PDB entry 7VOP | electron microscopy, 8.70 A resolution (very low resolution: no residue pairs are listed; an interface is given only as per-side residue counts) | chains M and R of the 32 polymer chains in the assembly

[Chain M]
Protein: Nucleoporin 160kDa
Organism: Xenopus laevis
UniProt: A0A6I8QA34 (A0A6I8QA34_XENTR); residues 24-1437 here correspond to UniProt positions 1-1414 (UniProt number = residue number - 23)
Amino-acid sequence (1414 residues; row label = number of the first residue in the row):
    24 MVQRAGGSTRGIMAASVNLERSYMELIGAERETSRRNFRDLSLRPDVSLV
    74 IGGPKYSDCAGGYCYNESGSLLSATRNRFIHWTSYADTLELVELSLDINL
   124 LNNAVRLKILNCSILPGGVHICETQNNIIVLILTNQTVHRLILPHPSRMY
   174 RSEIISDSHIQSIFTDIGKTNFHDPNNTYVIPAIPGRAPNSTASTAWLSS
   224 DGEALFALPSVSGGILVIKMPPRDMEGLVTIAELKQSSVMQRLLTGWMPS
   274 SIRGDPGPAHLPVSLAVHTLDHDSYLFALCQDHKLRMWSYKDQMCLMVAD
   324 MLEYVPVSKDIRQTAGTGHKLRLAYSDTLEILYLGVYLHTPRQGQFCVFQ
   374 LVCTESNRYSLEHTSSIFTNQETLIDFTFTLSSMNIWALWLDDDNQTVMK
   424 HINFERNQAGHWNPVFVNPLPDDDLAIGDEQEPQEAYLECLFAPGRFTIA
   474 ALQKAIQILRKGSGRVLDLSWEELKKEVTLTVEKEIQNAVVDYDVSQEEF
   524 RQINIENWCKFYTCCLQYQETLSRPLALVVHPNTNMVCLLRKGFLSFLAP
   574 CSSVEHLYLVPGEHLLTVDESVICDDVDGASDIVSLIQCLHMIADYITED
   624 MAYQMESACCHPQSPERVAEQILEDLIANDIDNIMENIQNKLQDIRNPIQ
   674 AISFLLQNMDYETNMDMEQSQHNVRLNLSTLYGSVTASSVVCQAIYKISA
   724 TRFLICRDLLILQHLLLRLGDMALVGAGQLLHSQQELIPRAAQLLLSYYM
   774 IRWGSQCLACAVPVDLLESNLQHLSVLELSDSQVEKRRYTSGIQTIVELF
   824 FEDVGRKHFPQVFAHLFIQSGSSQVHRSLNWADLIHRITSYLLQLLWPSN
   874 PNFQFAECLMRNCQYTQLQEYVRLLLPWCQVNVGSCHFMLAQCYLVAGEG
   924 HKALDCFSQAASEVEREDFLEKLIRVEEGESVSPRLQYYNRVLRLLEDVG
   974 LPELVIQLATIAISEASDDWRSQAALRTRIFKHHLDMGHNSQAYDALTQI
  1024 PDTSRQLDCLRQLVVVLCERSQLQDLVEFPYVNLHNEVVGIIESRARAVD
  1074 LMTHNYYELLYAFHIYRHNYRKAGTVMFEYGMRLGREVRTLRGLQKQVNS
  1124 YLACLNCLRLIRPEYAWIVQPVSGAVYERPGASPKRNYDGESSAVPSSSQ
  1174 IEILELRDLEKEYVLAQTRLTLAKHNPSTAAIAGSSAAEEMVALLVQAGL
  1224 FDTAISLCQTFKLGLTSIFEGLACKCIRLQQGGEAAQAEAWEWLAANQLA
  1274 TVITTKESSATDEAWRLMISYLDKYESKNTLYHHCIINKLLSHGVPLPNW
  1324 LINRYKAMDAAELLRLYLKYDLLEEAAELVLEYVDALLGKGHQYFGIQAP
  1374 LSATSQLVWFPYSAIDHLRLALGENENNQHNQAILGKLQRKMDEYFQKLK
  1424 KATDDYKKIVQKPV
Disordered / not traced: 24-38, 1433-1437

[Chain R]
Protein: outer Nup133
Organism: Xenopus laevis
UniProt: A0A1L8H1I9 (A0A1L8H1I9_XENLA); residues 1-1140 here = UniProt positions 1-1140
Amino-acid sequence (1140 residues; row label = number of the first residue in the row):
     1 MFPSPRAQGMGSARRPFNSRLTGGRKALGPGVTASSSPSALYSPVGRRVS
    51 ASGARSTPSRVYLHPAASETVNYNVQLFGSSLPVKVMEALSNASADEPMA
   101 ACIHEGGWAWLACNDRLIIWKISHSSSAKLMVCKELPLPLSDSEWSADLV
   151 DICAQTGDPAAAQSVALMAATPEGSSRYWPNILHEGTYIESYTEFGSSLC
   201 AFVTAVKGNSFILSSEKNQLVRLTPDASGKMNQRVLPQGQGMLSGIGRRV
   251 STLFGILSPAVESTLCSVLWDKGDCFYTLTDSSINKWDLDDTSESQVLNW
   301 DMSRVLREYISDAIWGSESDYDDIKAGININYLSLNQNCDGLVILSAAWH
   351 PGDNPCQIYYTLVTVKDEGYNISDEITVEVTQFNPVFQARGMQLCQLVVP
   401 NFSSQACYLYTQEMIFACSTGTGRSTLPQEKIPFEAQGDNIVGAGSCEGW
   451 PVFFIRKSGMLTVVARETASVLPEHMEESLSSVSKSSRQAVVKDSRPDQI
   501 AHDDKTKHLKAAFLRYCRKDILGAQSMVDSLFSDSDMEPDDELDLAVNQI
   551 SVDLIDDYPASDPRWAESVPEEAAGFSNTSLILLHQLEDKMKAHSFFVDF
   601 LHQVGLFSRLSTCQTKGMLVATRLLLSEHAEKLSAAIVLKNHHAKLPVLV
   651 NSAIQLALDKRMCTVPQNLTAADVYFREVSQMEIIFECLVDKEEADLEST
   701 SIDSVEWANIVVNVNTILKDMLHVACQYRQSKNSLYKNESGIQEPEHVPW
   751 TASSGTAGIRSVVTRQHGIILKVYPQADSGLRTILIEQLAALLNYLLDDY
   801 VTQLKSIDKLANEERYNILEMEYAQKRSELLSPLLILGQYAWASNLAEKY
   851 CDFDILVQICEMTDNQSRLQRYMTLFAEQNFSDFLFRWYLEKGKRGKLLS
   901 QPASQHGQLAAFLQAHDHLSWLHELNSQEFEKAHRTLQTLANMETRYFCK
   951 KKTLLGLSKLAALASDFQEDVLQEKVEEIAEQEHFLLHQETLPKKLLEEK
  1001 QLDLNAMPVLAPFQLIQLYVCEENKRANENDFMKALDLLEYIGDDSEVDV
  1051 EELKLEILCKAIKRDEWSATDGKDDPIEATKDSIFVKVLQNLLNKGIELK
  1101 GYLPKAETLLQSEELNSLKTNSYFEFSLKANYECYMKMQS
Disordered / not traced: 1-58

[Chain M / chain R interface]
At this resolution (9 A) residue pairs are not listed: 67 residues of chain M and 60 of chain R lie at the interface.

[Overview]
The interface between chain M and chain R involves 67 residues on one side and 60 on the other.
Chain M is Nucleoporin 160kDa and chain R is outer Nup133, both from Xenopus laevis; the structure, Cryo-EM
structure of Xenopus laevis nuclear pore complex cytoplasmic ring subunit, was determined by electron
microscopy (same publication as 7VCI).
